7TDW - chains A and B of the 3 polymer chains in the assembly; structure by X-ray diffraction, 4.00 A resolution.

Chain A:
Protein: Forkhead box P3
From: Mus musculus
Reference sequence: Q53Z59 (Q53Z59_MOUSE); the construct lacks a stretch of the UniProt sequence, so the offset changes along the chain: 232-304 = UniProt 204-276; 305-417 = UniProt 305-417
Amino-acid sequence (186 residues; row label = number of the first residue in the row):
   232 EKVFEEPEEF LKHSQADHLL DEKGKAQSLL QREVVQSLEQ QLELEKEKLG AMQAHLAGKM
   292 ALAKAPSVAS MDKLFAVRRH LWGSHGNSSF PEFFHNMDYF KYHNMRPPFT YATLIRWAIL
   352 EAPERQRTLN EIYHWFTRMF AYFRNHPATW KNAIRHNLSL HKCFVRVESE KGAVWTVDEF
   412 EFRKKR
Unresolved in the structure: 232-321, 412-417
Construct notes: conflict Ser-245 (Cys217 in Q53Z59), Ser-259 (Cys231 in Q53Z59)
What the authors report for this chain:
  - conformationally variable residues: Arg-337, Ala-372
  - mutagenesis - A372P: decreased signaling
  - mutagenesis - A372G, A372S: unchanged signaling
  - mutagenesis - R347H, A372P: decreased stability
  - disease-associated variants - R347H: decreased binding to IR-FKHM4g DNA
  - mutagenesis - H334D: decreased binding to IR-FKHM4g DNA
  - mutagenesis - F331D, W348D: decreased binding to IR-FKHM4g
  - mutagenesis - F331D, W348D: decreased binding to single FKHM
  - contacts within the chain: Arg-337/Tyr-373
  - disease-associated variants - R337Q, I346T, M370I, F371C, Y373V: decreased stability
  - disease-associated variants - R337Q, Y373V: decreased signaling
  - disease-associated variants - R337Q: decreased binding to Runx1

Chain B:
Molecule: 14-nt DNA strand
Sequence (14 nucleotides; row label = number of the first residue in the row):
     1 AAATTTGTTT ACTC

How chain A and chain B interact:
Residue-residue contacts (14):
  Leu-360(A) with DT6(B), sugar contact; DG7(B), phosphate contact
  Tyr-364(A) with DT6(B), phosphate contact
  Arg-386(A) with DT6(B), base contact; DG7(B), base contact; DT8(B), base contact
  His-387(A) with DT9(B), hydrogen bond to the base; DT10(B), base contact
  Ser-390(A) with DT8(B), base contact; DT9(B), base contact
  Arg-397(A) with DG7(B), salt bridge to the phosphate
  Ala-404(A) with DG7(B), phosphate contact
  Trp-406(A) with DG7(B), hydrogen bond to the phosphate; DT8(B), phosphate contact
Other interface residues (no listed pair), chain A (9 interface residues in all): Asn-361
Other interface residues (no listed pair), chain B (6 interface residues in all): DA11

Summary:
9 residues of chain A face 6 of chain B across their interface, with 2 hydrogen bonds and 1 salt bridge. Among
the polar pairs are His-387(A)/DT9(B), Trp-406(A)/DG7(B) and Arg-397(A)/DG7(B). From the paper: R347H, A372P
and R337Q of chain A, among others, reduce stability; conformational variability at Arg-337(A) and Ala-372(A);
12 substitutions were tested in all.
Chain A is Forkhead box P3 (Mus musculus) and chain B is a 14-nt DNA strand; the structure, Structure of
FOXP3-DNA complex, was determined by X-ray diffraction (same publication as 7TDX).
